7X7E - chains A and E of the 6 polymer chains in the assembly; structure by X-ray diffraction, 2.67 A resolution.

# Chain A (and E)
Protein: Nb22
Notes: chain E of this document is another copy of the same molecule, construct and numbering; everything in this record applies to it too
Sequence (130 residues; each row starts with the number of its first residue):
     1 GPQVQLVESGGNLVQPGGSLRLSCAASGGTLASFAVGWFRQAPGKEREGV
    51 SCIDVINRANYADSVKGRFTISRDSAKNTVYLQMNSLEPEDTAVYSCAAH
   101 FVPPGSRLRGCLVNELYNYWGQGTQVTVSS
Cystine bridges: Cys24-Cys97
Reported in the primary citation:
  - contacts within the chain: Pro104-Arg107 (hydrophobic contact)

# Interface between chain A and chain E
Residue-residue contacts (12; chain A residue first):
  Val7(A) - Arg21(E)
  Gly11(A) - Asn12(E)
  Asn12(A) - Asn12(E)
  Pro43(A) - Gln15(E)
  Gln122(A) - Ser19(E)
  Gln122(A) - Leu20(E)  hydrogen bond (side chain-backbone)
  Gln122(A) - Arg21(E)
  Gln122(A) - Gln83(E)  hydrogen bond
  Gln125(A) - Asn12(E)  hydrogen bond (backbone-side chain)
  Gln125(A) - Leu13(E)
  Gln125(A) - Gln15(E)
  Thr127(A) - Leu13(E)
Interface residues without a listed pair, chain A (10 interface residues in all): Leu13, Val94, Thr124
Interface residues without a listed pair, chain E (8 interface residues in all): Val14

# In short
10 residues of chain A face 8 of chain E across their interface; the contacts include 3 hydrogen bonds. Polar
contacts include Gln122(A)-Leu20(E), Gln122(A)-Gln83(E) and Gln125(A)-Asn12(E). The paper reports contacts
within the chain involving Pro104(A) and Arg107(A).
Chain A and chain E are both Nb22; the structure, SARS-CoV-2 RBD and Nb22, was determined by X-ray diffraction
together with 7X7D from the same study.
